Entry 3CBB (X-ray diffraction, 2.00 A resolution); this record covers chains D and B of the 4 polymer chains in the assembly.

Chain D:
Molecule: Hepatocyte Nuclear Factor 4-alpha promoter element DNA
Sequence (21 nucleotides; row label = number of the first residue in the row):
     1 AGGGACTGAACTTTGGACTTC

Chain B:
Name: Hepatocyte Nuclear Factor 4-alpha, DNA binding domain
Organism: Homo sapiens
Notes: fragment: DNA binding domain
Reference sequence: P41235 (HNF4A_HUMAN); residues 49-126 here correspond to UniProt positions 58-135 (UniProt number = residue number + 9)
Amino-acid sequence (78 residues; numbered 49 to 126; the number before each row is that of its first residue):
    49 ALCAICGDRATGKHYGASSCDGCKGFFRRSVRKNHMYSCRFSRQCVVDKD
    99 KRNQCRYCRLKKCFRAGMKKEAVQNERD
Ion coordination: Zn2+ site 1: Cys-51, Cys-54, Cys-68, Cys-71; Zn2+ site 2: Cys-87, Cys-93, Cys-103, Cys-106
Swiss-Prot annotation at these positions:
  - zinc finger (NR C4-type): Cys-51 to Cys-71, Cys-87 to Cys-111
Reported in the primary citation:
  - self-association interface (contacts with another copy of this molecule); pairs are residue here / residue on that copy: Glu-124/Gln-102 (backbone contact), Asp-126/Arg-88 (salt bridge)
  - binding site for Hepatocyte Nuclear Factor 4-alpha promoter element DNA: His-62, Tyr-63, Lys-72, Arg-76, Gln-122, Arg-125
  - specificity-determining residues: Arg-76
  - conformationally variable residues (order/disorder transition): Arg-125, Asp-126
  - disease-associated variants - G115S (over 50%), V121I, R125W (over 50%), D126H, D126Y: decreased signaling
  - disease-associated variants - G115S (-3.0 deg), V121I: decreased stability
  - disease-associated variants - G115S: abolished binding to Hepatocyte Nuclear Factor 4-alpha promoter element DNA
  - disease-associated variants - V121I, R125W, D126H, D126Y: decreased binding to Hepatocyte Nuclear Factor 4-alpha promoter element DNA
  - disease-associated variants - R125W, D126H: unchanged stability
  - post-translational modification sites: Ser-78, Arg-91 (citing earlier work)

Chain D / chain B interface:
Pairs across the interface - 13 pairs, chain D then chain B:
  DC6(D) / Lys-81(B)  salt bridge to the phosphate
  DC6(D) / His-83(B)  salt bridge to the phosphate
  DC6(D) / Arg-104(B)  hydrogen bond to the phosphate
  DT7(D) / Phe-74(B)  phosphate contact
  DT7(D) / Arg-77(B)  salt bridge to the phosphate
  DT7(D) / Asn-101(B)  sugar contact
  DT7(D) / Arg-104(B)  salt bridge to the phosphate
  DG8(D) / Gly-70(B)  phosphate contact
  DG8(D) / Arg-77(B)  hydrogen bond to the base
  DG8(D) / Arg-100(B)  salt bridge to the phosphate
  DG8(D) / Asn-101(B)  hydrogen bond to the phosphate
  DG8(D) / Arg-107(B)  salt bridge to the phosphate
  DA9(D) / Asp-69(B)  phosphate contact
Interface residues without a listed pair, chain D (6 interface residues in all): DA5, DT14
Interface residues without a listed pair, chain B (11 interface residues in all): Arg-125

In short:
6 residues of chain D and 11 residues of chain B are in contact; the contacts include 3 hydrogen bonds and 6
salt bridges. Polar contacts include DG8(D)/Arg-77(B), DC6(D)/Arg-104(B) and DG8(D)/Asn-101(B). From the
paper: a binding site for Hepatocyte Nuclear Factor 4-alpha promoter element DNA at His-62(B), Tyr-63(B) and
Lys-72(B) among others; G115S, V121I and R125W of chain B, among others, reduce signaling; 5 substitutions
were tested in all.
Chain D is Hepatocyte Nuclear Factor 4-alpha promoter element DNA and chain B is Hepatocyte Nuclear Factor
4-alpha, DNA binding domain (Homo sapiens); the structure, Crystal Structure of Hepatocyte Nuclear Factor
4alpha in complex with DNA: Diabetes Gene Product, was determined by X-ray diffraction.
